PDB entry 8GOU | electron microscopy, 3.70 A resolution | chains I and J of the 7 polymer chains in the assembly

# Chain I
Protein: TH003 Fab heavy chain
Organism: Homo sapiens
Notes: antibody fragment or engineered binder
Amino-acid sequence (120 residues; each row starts with the number of its first residue):
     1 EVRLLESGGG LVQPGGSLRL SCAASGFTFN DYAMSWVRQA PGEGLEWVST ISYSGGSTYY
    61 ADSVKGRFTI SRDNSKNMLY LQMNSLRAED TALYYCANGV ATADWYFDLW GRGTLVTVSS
Not modelled in the structure: 120
Disulfides: Cys22-Cys96

# Chain J
Protein: TH003 Fab light chain
Organism: Homo sapiens
Notes: antibody fragment or engineered binder
Amino-acid sequence (109 residues; numbered 1 to 109; the number before each row is that of its first residue):
     1 QSALTQPRSV SGSPGQSVTI SCTGTSSDVG GYNYVSWFQH HPGKAPKLMI YDVTDRPSGV
    61 PDRFSGSKSG NTASLTISGL QAEDAADYYC CSYAGTYTVF GGGTKLTVL
Disulfides: Cys22-Cys90

# Interface between chain I and chain J
Residue-residue contacts - 7 pairs, chain I then chain J:
  Leu45(I) - Pro46(J)  hydrophobic
  Trp47(I) - Tyr97(J)  hydrophobic
  Trp47(I) - Thr98(J)
  Trp105(I) - Tyr93(J)
  Tyr106(I) - Tyr51(J)
  Tyr106(I) - Asp52(J)  hydrogen bond
  Phe107(I) - Thr98(J)
Other interface residues (no listed pair), chain I (7 interface residues in all): Gly44, Tyr59
Other interface residues (no listed pair), chain J (9 interface residues in all): Tyr89, Thr96, Phe100

# In short
Chain I and chain J form an interface of 7 and 9 residues respectively; the contacts include 1 hydrogen bond.
The hydrogen-bonded pair is Tyr106(I)-Asp52(J).
Here chain I is TH003 Fab heavy chain and chain J is TH003 Fab light chain, both from Homo sapiens. Entry 8GOU
(Omicron BA.4/5 SARS-CoV-2 S in complex with TH003 Fab) was determined by electron microscopy together with
7YVE, 7YVF, 7YVK, 7YVL and 8GPY from the same study.
